7W1S - chains A and B; structure by X-ray diffraction, 2.00 A resolution.

[Chain A]
Molecule: Spike protein S1
From: Severe acute respiratory syndrome coronavirus 2
UniProtKB: P0DTC2 (SPIKE_SARS2); residue numbers follow UniProt; this construct covers 320-537
Amino-acid sequence (218 residues; row label = number of the first residue in the row):
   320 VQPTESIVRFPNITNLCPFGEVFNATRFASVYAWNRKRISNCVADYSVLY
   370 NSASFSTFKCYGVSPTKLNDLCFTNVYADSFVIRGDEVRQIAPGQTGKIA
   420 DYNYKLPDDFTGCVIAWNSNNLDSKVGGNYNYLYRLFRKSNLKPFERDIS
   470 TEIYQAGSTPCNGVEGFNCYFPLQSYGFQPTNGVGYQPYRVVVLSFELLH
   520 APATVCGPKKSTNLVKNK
Unresolved in the structure: 320-333, 528-537
Disulfides: Cys336-Cys361, Cys379-Cys432, Cys391-Cys525, Cys480-Cys488
UniProt features mapped onto this chain:
  - region: Arg403 to Asp405 (Integrin-binding motif), Asn448 to Phe456 (Immunodominant HLA epitope recognized by the CD8+)
  - glycosylation: Thr323 (O-linked (GalNAc) threonine), Ser325 (O-linked (HexNAc...) serine), Asn331 (N-linked (GlcNAc...) (complex) asparagine), Asn343 (N-linked (GlcNAc...) (complex) asparagine)
  - natural variant: Gly339 (G339D: In strain: Omicron/BA.1, Omicron/BA.2 and 4 more; G339H: In strain: Omicron/BA.2.75, Omicron/XBB.1.5 and 1 more), Arg346 (R346K: In strain: Mu/B.1.621; R346T: In strain: Omicron/BQ.1.1, Omicron/XBB.1.5 and 1 more), Leu368 (L368I: In strain: Omicron/XBB.1.5, Omicron/EG.5.1), Ser371 (S371F: In strain: Omicron/BA.2, Omicron/BA.2.12.1 and 6 more; S371L: In strain: Omicron/BA.1), Ser373 (S373P: In strain: Omicron/BA.1, Omicron/BA.2 and 7 more), Ser375 (S375F: In strain: Omicron/BA.1, Omicron/BA.2 and 7 more), Thr376 (T376A: In strain: Omicron/BA.2, Omicron/BA.2.12.1 and 5 more), Asp405 (D405N: In strain: Omicron/BA.2, Omicron/BA.2.12.1 and 6 more), Arg408 (R408S: In strain: Omicron/BA.2, Omicron/BA.2.12.1 and 6 more), Lys417 (K417N: In strain: Beta/B.1.351, Omicron/BA.1 and 8 more; K417T: In strain: Gamma/P.1), Asn440 (N440K: In strain: Omicron/BA.1, Omicron/BA.2 and 7 more), Lys444 (K444T: In strain: Omicron/BQ.1.1), 16 further natural variant entries in UniProt
  - mutagenesis: Asn331 (N331Q: Reduced viral infectivity), Asn343 (N343Q: Reduced viral infectivity), Leu452 (L452R: Increased resistance to neutralizing antibodies. Decreases HLA binding to NF9 epitope. Increased binding affinity to human ACE2), Tyr453 (Y453F: Decreased HLA binding to NF9 epitope. Increased binding affinity to human ACE2), Ala475 (A475V: Increased resistance to neutralizing antibodies), Val483 (V483A: Increased resistance to neutralizing antibodies), Glu484 (E484D: Increased replication in human TMEM106B overexpressing cells), Phe490 (F490L: Increased resistance to neutralizing antibodies and human covalescent sera neutralization), Gln493 (Q493N: Reduced host ACE2-binding affinity in vitro; Q493Y: Reduced host ACE2-binding affinity in vitro), Asn501 (N501T: Reduced host ACE2-binding affinity in vitro; N501Y: Increased binding affinity to human ACE2), His519 (H519P: Increased resistance to human covalescent sera neutralization)
From the paper describing this entry:
  - mutagenesis - K417N/E484K/N501Y, L452R/T478K: decreased binding to Nanobody Nb-007 (chain B)

[Chain B]
Molecule: Nanobody Nb-007
From: Vicugna pacos
Notes: antibody fragment or engineered binder
Amino-acid sequence (118 residues; row label = number of the first residue in the row):
     1 QLQLVESGGGLVQAGGSMRLSCAASISFSSFPMGWHRQAPGKQRELVAKT
    51 GIGGTAYDDSVKGRFTISRDNTKNTVYLQMNSLKVEDTAVYYCWGWRMND
   101 YWGQGTQVTVSSHHHHHH
Unresolved in the structure: 1, 113-118
Disulfides: Cys22-Cys93
From the paper describing this entry:
  - mutagenesis - I26S: increased binding to Beta variant S-RBD

[How chain A and chain B interact]
Residue-residue contacts (32; chain A residue first):
  Tyr351(A) - Met98(B)
  Gly446(A) - Lys49(B)
  Gly446(A) - Gly53(B)
  Gly447(A) - Gly53(B)  hydrogen bond (backbone-backbone)
  Tyr449(A) - Ser30(B)
  Tyr449(A) - Phe31(B)
  Tyr449(A) - Pro32(B)
  Tyr449(A) - Gly51(B)
  Tyr449(A) - Ile52(B)
  Tyr449(A) - Gly53(B)  hydrogen bond (side chain-backbone)
  Tyr449(A) - Trp96(B)
  Asn450(A) - Trp96(B)
  Leu452(A) - Phe31(B)  hydrophobic
  Leu452(A) - Met98(B)  hydrophobic
  Thr470(A) - Met98(B)
  Glu484(A) - Ile26(B)
  Glu484(A) - Ser27(B)  hydrogen bond (side chain-backbone)
  Glu484(A) - Arg97(B)  salt bridge
  Phe490(A) - Arg97(B)
  Phe490(A) - Met98(B)  hydrophobic
  Leu492(A) - Phe31(B)
  Gln493(A) - Ser29(B)  hydrogen bond
  Gln493(A) - Ser30(B)  hydrogen bond
  Gln493(A) - Phe31(B)
  Ser494(A) - Ser30(B)  hydrogen bond (backbone-side chain)
  Ser494(A) - Phe31(B)
  Ser494(A) - Ile52(B)
  Tyr495(A) - Ile52(B)
  Gly496(A) - Gly53(B)
  Gln498(A) - Ile52(B)  hydrogen bond (side chain-backbone)
  Gln498(A) - Gly53(B)
  Gln498(A) - Gly54(B)
Interface residues without a listed pair, chain B (15 interface residues in all): Thr50
The authors on this interface:
  - specific contacts: Tyr449(A)-Gly53(B), Leu452(A)-Phe31(B) (hydrophobic contact), Leu452(A)-Trp96(B) (hydrophobic contact), Leu452(A)-Met98(B) (hydrophobic contact), Glu484(A)-Ser27(B) (hydrogen bond), Glu484(A)-Arg97(B), Gln493(A)-Ser29(B), Ser494(A)-Ser30(B), Gln498(A)-Ile52(B)
  - epitope / paratope residues, chain A: Tyr351(A), Gly446(A), Tyr449(A), Leu452(A), Thr470(A), Glu484(A), Phe490(A), Leu492(A), Gln493(A), Ser494(A), Gln498(A)
  - epitope / paratope residues, chain B: Ile26(B), Ser27(B), Ser29(B), Ser30(B), Phe31(B), Lys49(B), Gly51(B), Ile52(B), Gly53(B), Trp96(B), Arg97(B), Met98(B)

[In short]
The chain A/chain B interface involves 15 residues from each chain, with 7 hydrogen bonds and 1 salt bridge.
Among the polar pairs are Glu484(A)-Arg97(B), Tyr449(A)-Gly53(B) and Glu484(A)-Ser27(B). The authors report
contacts between Tyr449(A) and Gly53(B), Glu484(A) and Arg97(B) and Gln493(A) and Ser29(B) among others;
hydrophobic contacts between Leu452(A) and Phe31(B), Leu452(A) and Trp96(B) and Leu452(A) and Met98(B); a
hydrogen bond between Glu484(A) and Ser27(B). From the paper: K417N/E484K/N501Y and L452R/T478K of chain A
reduce binding to Nanobody Nb-007 (chain B); epitope/paratope residues Tyr351(A), Gly446(A) and Ile26(B) among
others.
Here chain A is Spike protein S1 (Severe acute respiratory syndrome coronavirus 2) and chain B is Nanobody
Nb-007 (Vicugna pacos). Entry 7W1S (Crystal structure of SARS-CoV-2 spike receptor-binding domain in complex
with neutralizing nanobody Nb-007) was determined by X-ray diffraction.
